8EOF - chains D and T of the 9 polymer chains in the assembly; structure by electron microscopy, 3.30 A resolution.

[Chain D]
Protein: DNA-directed RNA polymerase subunit beta'
Source organism: Mycobacterium tuberculosis H37Rv
Notes: EC 2.7.7.6
UniProtKB: P9WGY7 (RPOC_MYCTU); residue numbers follow UniProt; this construct covers 1-1316
Sequence (1316 residues; each row starts with the number of its first residue):
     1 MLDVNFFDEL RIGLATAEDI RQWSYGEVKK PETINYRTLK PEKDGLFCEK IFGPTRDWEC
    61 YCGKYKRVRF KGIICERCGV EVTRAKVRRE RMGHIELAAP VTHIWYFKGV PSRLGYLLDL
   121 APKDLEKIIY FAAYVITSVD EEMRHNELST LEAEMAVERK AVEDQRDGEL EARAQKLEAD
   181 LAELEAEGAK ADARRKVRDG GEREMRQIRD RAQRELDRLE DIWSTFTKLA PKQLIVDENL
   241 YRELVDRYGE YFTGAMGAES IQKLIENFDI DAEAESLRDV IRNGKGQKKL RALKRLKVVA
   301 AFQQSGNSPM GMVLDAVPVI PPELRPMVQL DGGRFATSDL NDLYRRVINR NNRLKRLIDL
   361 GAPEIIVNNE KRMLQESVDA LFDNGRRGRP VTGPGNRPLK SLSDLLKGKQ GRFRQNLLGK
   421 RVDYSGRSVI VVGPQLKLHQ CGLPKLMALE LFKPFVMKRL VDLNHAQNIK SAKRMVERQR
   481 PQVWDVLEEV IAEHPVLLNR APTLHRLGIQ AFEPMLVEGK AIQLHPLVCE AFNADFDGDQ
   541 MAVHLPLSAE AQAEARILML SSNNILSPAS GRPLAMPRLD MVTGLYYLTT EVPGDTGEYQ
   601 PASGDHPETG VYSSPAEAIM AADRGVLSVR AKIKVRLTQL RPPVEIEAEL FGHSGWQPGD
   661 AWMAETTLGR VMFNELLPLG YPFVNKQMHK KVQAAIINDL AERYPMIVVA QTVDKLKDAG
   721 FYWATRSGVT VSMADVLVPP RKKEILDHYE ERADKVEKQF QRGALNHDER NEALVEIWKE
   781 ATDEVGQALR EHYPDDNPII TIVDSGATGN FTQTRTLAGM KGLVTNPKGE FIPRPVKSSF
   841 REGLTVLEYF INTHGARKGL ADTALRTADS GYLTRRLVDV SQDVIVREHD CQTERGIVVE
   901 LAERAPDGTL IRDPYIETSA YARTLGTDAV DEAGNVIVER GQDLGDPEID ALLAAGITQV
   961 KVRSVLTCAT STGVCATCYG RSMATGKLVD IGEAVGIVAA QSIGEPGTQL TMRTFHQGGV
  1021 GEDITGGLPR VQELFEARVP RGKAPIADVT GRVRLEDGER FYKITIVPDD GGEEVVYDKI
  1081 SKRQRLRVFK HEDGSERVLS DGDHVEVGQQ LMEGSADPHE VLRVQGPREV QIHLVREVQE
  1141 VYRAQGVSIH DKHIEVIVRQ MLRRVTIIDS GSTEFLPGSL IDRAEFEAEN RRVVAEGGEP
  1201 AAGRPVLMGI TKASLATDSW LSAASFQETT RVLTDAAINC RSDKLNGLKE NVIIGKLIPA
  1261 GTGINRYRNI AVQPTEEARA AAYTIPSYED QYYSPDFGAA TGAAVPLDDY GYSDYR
Disordered / not traced: 1, 1014-1024, 1283-1316
Ion coordination: Zn2+ site 1: Cys60, Cys62, Cys75, Cys78; Mg2+: Asp535, Asp537, Asp539 (shared with 1 residue of chain R); Zn2+ site 2: Cys891, Cys968, Cys975, Cys978
Swiss-Prot annotation at these positions:
  - binding site (Zn(2+)): Cys60, Cys62, Cys75, Cys78, Cys891, Cys968, Cys975, Cys978
  - binding site (Mg(2+)): Asp535, Asp537, Asp539

[Chain T]
Molecule: 40-nt DNA strand
Sequence (40 nucleotides; each row starts with the number of its first residue):
     1 CGGCAGTCGC CGTCTACCTC TCCAAGAGCA GCATGCGCCC
Disordered / not traced: 39-40

[Interface between chain D and chain T]
Pairs across the interface - 14 pairs, chain D then chain T:
  Lys409(D) with DC14(T), salt bridge to the phosphate; DT15(T), salt bridge to the phosphate
  Arg414(D) with DT13(T), salt bridge to the phosphate
  Arg421(D) with DC17(T), salt bridge to the phosphate
  Arg427(D) with DC17(T), sugar contact
  Ala501(D) with DA16(T), sugar contact
  Thr867(D) with DC14(T), base contact
  Ala868(D) with DT13(T), phosphate contact; DC14(T), base contact
  Tyr872(D) with DG12(T), sugar contact; DT13(T), sugar contact
  Gln1227(D) with DG12(T), sugar contact
  Glu1228(D) with DC11(T), phosphate contact; DG12(T), phosphate contact
Other interface residues (no listed pair), chain D (17 interface residues in all): Val110, Gln287, Leu330, Pro394, Pro502, Gly871, Arg875
Other interface residues (no listed pair), chain T (11 interface residues in all): DG3, DC10, DC23, DA24

[In short]
Chain D and chain T form an interface of 17 and 11 residues respectively, with 4 salt bridges. Polar pairs
include Lys409(D)-DC14(T), Lys409(D)-DT15(T) and Arg414(D)-DT13(T). UniProt lists 8 Zn2+-binding residues and
3 Mg2+-binding residues on chain D.
Chain D is DNA-directed RNA polymerase subunit beta' (Mycobacterium tuberculosis H37Rv) and chain T is a 40-nt
DNA strand; the structure, Mycobacterium tuberculosis transcription elongation complex with Bacillus subtilis
NusG (EC_PG), was determined by electron microscopy together with 8EHQ, 8EJ3, 8EOE, 8EOS, 8EOT and 8EXY from
the same study.
